6EP7 - chains A and B; structure by X-ray diffraction, 1.95 A resolution.

# Chain A (and B)
Protein: Glutathione S-transferase U23
Organism: Arabidopsis thaliana
Notes: EC 2.5.1.18; chain B of this document is another copy of the same molecule, construct and numbering; everything in this record applies to it too
UniProt: Q9M9F1 (GSTUN_ARATH); residue numbers follow UniProt; this construct covers 1-220
Chain sequence (220 residues; numbered 1 to 220; the number before each row is that of its first residue):
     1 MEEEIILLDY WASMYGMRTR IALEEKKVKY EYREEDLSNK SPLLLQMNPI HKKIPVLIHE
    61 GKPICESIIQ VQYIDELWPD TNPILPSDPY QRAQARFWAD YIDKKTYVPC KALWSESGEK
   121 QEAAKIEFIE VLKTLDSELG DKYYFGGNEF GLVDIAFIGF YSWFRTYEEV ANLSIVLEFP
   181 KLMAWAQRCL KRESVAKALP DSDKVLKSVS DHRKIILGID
Not modelled in the structure: 1-3, 214-220 (chain B: 1-3, 218-220)
Curated features (UniProtKB/Swiss-Prot):
  - binding site (glutathione): Ser13, Met14, Asn39, Lys40, Lys53, Ile54, Glu66, Ser67
Small-molecule neighbours: glutathione (GSH): Ser13, Tyr15, Arg18, Leu37, Lys40, Lys52, Lys53, Ile54, Pro55, Glu66, Ser67, Tyr107
Reported in the primary citation:
  - catalytic residues: Ser13
  - binding site for glutathione: Ser13, Lys40, Lys53, Ile54, Pro55, Glu66, Ser67, Ile68, Asp103
  - binding site for glycerol: Tyr167
  - conformationally variable residues (side-chain flip): Tyr107
  - contacts within the chain: Lys53-Tyr107 (hydrogen bond)
  - mutagenesis - C65S: unchanged catalytic activity
  - mutagenesis - C110S: decreased catalytic activity on 200 muM H2O2

# How chain A and chain B interact
Contacting residue pairs (42):
  Ile50(A) with Trp98(B), hydrophobic; Tyr101(B), hydrophobic; Thr134(B)
  His51(A) with Phe97(B)
  Lys62(A) with Tyr90(B)
  Pro63(A) with Tyr90(B), hydrogen bond (backbone-side chain); Gln94(B)
  Ile64(A) with Tyr90(B), hydrophobic; Ala93(B), hydrophobic
  Cys65(A) with Phe97(B), hydrophobic
  Glu66(A) with Asp100(B); Lys104(B), salt bridge
  Ile69(A) with Ala93(B); Arg96(B); Phe97(B)
  Gln72(A) with Arg96(B)
  Tyr73(A) with Pro89(B); Tyr90(B)
  Glu76(A) with Arg92(B), salt bridge; Arg96(B), salt bridge
  Pro89(A) with Tyr73(B); Leu77(B), hydrophobic
  Tyr90(A) with Lys62(B); Pro63(B), hydrogen bond (side chain-backbone); Ile64(B), hydrophobic; Tyr73(B)
  Arg92(A) with Glu76(B), salt bridge
  Ala93(A) with Ile69(B)
  Gln94(A) with Pro63(B), hydrogen bond (side chain-backbone)
  Arg96(A) with Ile69(B); Gln72(B); Glu76(B), salt bridge; Arg96(B)
  Phe97(A) with His51(B); Cys65(B), hydrophobic; Glu66(B); Ile69(B)
  Trp98(A) with Ile50(B), hydrophobic
  Asp100(A) with Glu66(B)
  Tyr101(A) with Ile50(B), hydrophobic
  Lys104(A) with Glu66(B), salt bridge
  Thr134(A) with Ile50(B)
Interface residues without a listed pair, chain A (25 interface residues in all): Leu77, Lys105
Interface residues without a listed pair, chain B (25 interface residues in all): Lys105

# Summary
The chain A/chain B interface involves 25 residues from each chain; the contacts include 3 hydrogen bonds and
6 salt bridges. Among the polar pairs are Glu66(A)-Lys104(B), Glu76(A)-Arg92(B) and Glu76(A)-Arg96(B). Ligands
of chain A: glutathione. From the paper: the catalytic residue Ser13(A); C110S of chain A reduces catalytic
activity on 200 muM H2O2.
Chain A and chain B are both Glutathione S-transferase U23 (Arabidopsis thaliana); the structure, ARABIDOPSIS
THALIANA GSTU23, GSH bound, was determined by X-ray diffraction, deposited together with 6EP6 and 5O84.
